PDB entry 7LGG | electron microscopy, 6.20 A resolution (low resolution: residue-level contacts below are approximate; hydrogen-bond / salt-bridge calls are withheld) | chains G and M of the 15 polymer chains in the assembly

Chain G (and M):
Name: Capsid protein
Source organism: Escherichia phage Qbeta
Notes: chain M of this document is another copy of the same molecule, construct and numbering; everything in this record applies to it too
UniProtKB: P03615 (CAPSD_BPQBE); residues 0-132 here correspond to UniProt positions 1-133 (UniProt number = residue number + 1)
Chain sequence (133 residues; numbered 0 to 132; the number before each row is that of its first residue; numbering starts at 0):
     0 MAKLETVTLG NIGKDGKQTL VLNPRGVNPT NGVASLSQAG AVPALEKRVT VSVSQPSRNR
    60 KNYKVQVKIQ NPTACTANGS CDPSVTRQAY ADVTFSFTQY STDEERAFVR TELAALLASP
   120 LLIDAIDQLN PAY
Disordered / not traced: 0
UniProt features mapped onto this chain:
  - site: Tyr89 (RNA-binding)

How chain G and chain M interact:
Contacting residue pairs (12):
  Asn22(G) with Gln127(M)
  Arg24(G) with Gln127(M); Leu128(M); Asn129(M); Pro130(M)
  Val26(G) with Tyr132(M)
  Asn77(G) with Asn77(M)
  Gly78(G) with Ala76(M); Asn77(M)
  Cys80(G) with Cys74(M), disulfide
  Asp81(G) with Thr85(M); Arg86(M)
Other interface residues (no listed pair), chain G (11 interface residues in all): Pro23, Gly25, Pro28, Pro42
Other interface residues (no listed pair), chain M (11 interface residues in all): Thr75
Inter-chain disulfides: Cys80(G)-Cys74(M)

Overview:
The chain G/chain M interface involves 11 residues from each chain; the contacts include 1 disulfide bond.
Both chains are Capsid protein (Escherichia phage Qbeta). Entry 7LGG (Asymmetric unit for phage Qbeta oblate
particle) was determined by electron microscopy, deposited together with 7LGE, 7LGF, 7LGH and 7LHD.
